PDB entry 8K23 | electron microscopy, 3.75 A resolution | chains H and P of the 32 polymer chains in the assembly

== Chain H ==
Name: Csy4
From: Vibrio phage ICP1_2004_A
Reference sequence: F1D5V5 (F1D5V5_9CAUD); residues 0-167 here correspond to UniProt positions 1-168 (UniProt number = residue number + 1)
Sequence (168 residues; each row starts with the number of its first residue; numbering starts at 0):
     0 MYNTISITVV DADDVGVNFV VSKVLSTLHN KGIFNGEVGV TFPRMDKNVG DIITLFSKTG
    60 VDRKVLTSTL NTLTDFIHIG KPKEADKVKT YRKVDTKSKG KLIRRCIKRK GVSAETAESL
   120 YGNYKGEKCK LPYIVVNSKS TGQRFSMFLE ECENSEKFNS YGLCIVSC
Disordered / not traced: 0, 166-167
Sequence notes: conflict Ile51 (Val52 in F1D5V5)

== Chain P ==
Molecule: 60-nt RNA strand
From: Vibrio phage ICP1_2004_A
Sequence (60 nucleotides; each row starts with the number of its first residue; numbers below 1 keep their minus sign (C-7 is residue -7)):
    -7 CUUAAAGAGU CAACCCUUUG CUUAUCUUCC CUAUUUAAAU GUUAGCAGCC GCAUAGGCUG

== How chain H and chain P interact ==
Contacting residue pairs - 66 pairs, chain H then chain P:
  Asp13(H) - A30(P)  base contact
  Gly15(H) - G33(P)  phosphate contact
  Asn17(H) - U34(P)  hydrogen bond to the sugar
  His28(H) - G52(P)  sugar contact
  Lys46(H) - U34(P)  base contact
  Arg91(H) - G49(P)  salt bridge to the phosphate
  Arg91(H) - C50(P)  salt bridge to the phosphate
  Lys92(H) - C50(P)  phosphate contact
  Lys92(H) - U51(P)  base contact
  Lys92(H) - G52(P)  hydrogen bond to the base
  Asp94(H) - C38(P)  base contact
  Asp94(H) - C50(P)  hydrogen bond to the base
  Asp94(H) - U51(P)  base contact
  Thr95(H) - G37(P)  hydrogen bond to the phosphate
  Thr95(H) - C38(P)  hydrogen bond to the phosphate
  Lys96(H) - C38(P)  phosphate contact
  Lys96(H) - G40(P)  base contact
  Lys96(H) - C50(P)  base contact
  Ser97(H) - C38(P)  hydrogen bond to the phosphate
  Lys100(H) - A39(P)  phosphate contact
  Lys100(H) - G40(P)  base contact
  Leu101(H) - U46(P)  sugar contact
  Arg103(H) - A39(P)  salt bridge to the phosphate
  Arg103(H) - G40(P)  salt bridge to the phosphate
  Arg104(H) - C41(P)  hydrogen bond to the sugar
  Arg104(H) - C42(P)  base contact
  Arg104(H) - G43(P)  hydrogen bond to the base
  Lys107(H) - G40(P)  hydrogen bond to the sugar
  Lys107(H) - C41(P)  salt bridge to the phosphate
  Arg108(H) - G43(P)  salt bridge to the phosphate
  Arg108(H) - C44(P)  salt bridge to the phosphate
  Arg108(H) - A45(P)  salt bridge to the phosphate
  Leu119(H) - U46(P)  hydrogen bond to the base
  Tyr120(H) - U46(P)  stacking on the base
  Tyr123(H) - U46(P)  base contact
  Lys124(H) - U46(P)  sugar contact
  Lys127(H) - G37(P)  hydrogen bond to the base
  Cys128(H) - G37(P)  hydrogen bond to the base
  Pro131(H) - U34(P)  base contact
  Tyr132(H) - U34(P)  stacking on the base
  Tyr132(H) - A36(P)  base contact
  Ile133(H) - U34(P)  base contact
  Val134(H) - U34(P)  sugar contact
  Ser137(H) - G52(P)  hydrogen bond to the base
  Lys138(H) - G52(P)  phosphate contact
  Ser139(H) - G52(P)  hydrogen bond to the phosphate
  Thr140(H) - A39(P)  base contact
  Thr140(H) - G52(P)  base contact
  Gln142(H) - C38(P)  hydrogen bond to the base
  Gln142(H) - A39(P)  base contact
  Gln142(H) - G52(P)  base contact
  Arg143(H) - A36(P)  salt bridge to the phosphate
  Phe144(H) - A36(P)  sugar contact
  Phe144(H) - C38(P)  base contact
  Phe144(H) - G52(P)  base contact
  Ser145(H) - A36(P)  hydrogen bond to the sugar
  Ser145(H) - G37(P)  sugar contact
  Phe147(H) - G37(P)  sugar contact
  Asn158(H) - U51(P)  phosphate contact
  Ser159(H) - G52(P)  hydrogen bond to the phosphate
  Tyr160(H) - G52(P)  hydrogen bond to the sugar
  Cys163(H) - C50(P)  phosphate contact
  Ile164(H) - C50(P)  phosphate contact
  Ile164(H) - U51(P)  phosphate contact
  Val165(H) - G49(P)  phosphate contact
  Val165(H) - C50(P)  hydrogen bond to the phosphate
Other interface residues (no listed pair), chain H (47 interface residues in all): Asn47, Val48, Lys109, Lys129, Asn136

== In short ==
Chain H and chain P form an interface of 47 and 18 residues respectively; the contacts include 19 hydrogen
bonds, 9 salt bridges and 2 aromatic stacking contacts. Polar contacts include Lys92(H)-G52(P),
Asp94(H)-C50(P) and Arg104(H)-G43(P).
Chain H is Csy4 and chain P is a 60-nt RNA strand, both from Vibrio phage ICP1_2004_A; the structure, ICP1
Csy-dsDNA-Cas1-Cas2/3 complex (fully assembled form) composited structure with C1 symmetry, was determined by
electron microscopy.
